Entry 5OJK (X-ray diffraction, 2.55 A resolution); this record covers chains A and B.

# Chain A (and B)
Molecule: Neuroligin-1
From: Homo sapiens
Notes: chain B of this document is another copy of the same molecule, construct and numbering; everything in this record applies to it too
UniProt: Q8N2Q7 (NLGN1_HUMAN), isoform Q8N2Q7-1; numbering as in UniProt; present here: 46-162, 182-635
Amino-acid sequence (585 residues; numbered 43 to 644; 17 numbers in that range are skipped by the numbering (no residue carries them; nothing is unmodelled there); the number before each row is that of its first residue):
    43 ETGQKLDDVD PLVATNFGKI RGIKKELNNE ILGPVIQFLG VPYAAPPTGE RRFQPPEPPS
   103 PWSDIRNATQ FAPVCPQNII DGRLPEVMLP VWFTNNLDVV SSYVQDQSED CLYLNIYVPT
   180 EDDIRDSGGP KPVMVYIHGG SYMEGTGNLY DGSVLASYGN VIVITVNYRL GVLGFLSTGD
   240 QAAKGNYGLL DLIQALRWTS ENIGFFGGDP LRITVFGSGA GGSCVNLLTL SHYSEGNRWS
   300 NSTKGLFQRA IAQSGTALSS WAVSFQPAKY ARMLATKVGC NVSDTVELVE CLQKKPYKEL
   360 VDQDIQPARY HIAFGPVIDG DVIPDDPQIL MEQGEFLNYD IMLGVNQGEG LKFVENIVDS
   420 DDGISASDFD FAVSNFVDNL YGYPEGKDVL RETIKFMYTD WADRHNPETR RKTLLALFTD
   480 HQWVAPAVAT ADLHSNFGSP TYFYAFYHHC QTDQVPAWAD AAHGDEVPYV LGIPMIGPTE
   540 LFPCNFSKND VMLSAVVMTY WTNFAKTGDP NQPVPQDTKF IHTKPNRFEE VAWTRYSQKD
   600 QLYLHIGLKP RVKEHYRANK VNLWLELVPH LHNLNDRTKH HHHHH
Unresolved in the structure: 43-51, 124, 180-186, 444, 573-589, 632-644 (chain B: 43-51, 124, 180-187, 444, 575-589, 631-644)
Differences from the reference sequence: expression tag (43-45, 636-644)
Swiss-Prot annotation at these positions:
  - glycosylation: N109 (N-linked (GlcNAc...) (complex) asparagine)
  - natural variant: P89 (P89L: In AUTS20), T90 (T90I: In AUTS20; uncertain significance)
Disulfides: C117-C153, C339-C350, C509-C543
Covalently attached groups: N-acetylglucosamine (NAG) linked to N109
From the paper describing this entry:
  - post-translational modification sites: N300
  - mutagenesis - N300Q: increased binding to MDGA1-2
  - mutagenesis - N300Q, R450C: unchanged binding to beta-NRX1(+/-4)

# How chain A and chain B interact
Residue-residue contacts - 18 pairs, chain A then chain B:
  V448(A) - V448(B)  hydrophobic
  E451(A) - L626(B)
  F455(A) - N621(B)
  F455(A) - L622(B)
  W460(A) - N621(B)
  W460(A) - E625(B)
  A461(A) - K598(B)
  A461(A) - H614(B)
  R463(A) - E625(B)  salt bridge
  K598(A) - A461(B)
  H614(A) - A461(B)
  N618(A) - F455(B)
  N621(A) - F455(B)
  N621(A) - W460(B)
  L622(A) - F455(B)
  E625(A) - W460(B)
  E625(A) - R463(B)  salt bridge
  L626(A) - F455(B)  hydrophobic
Also at the interface, not in a pair above, chain A (17 interface residues in all): T452, M456, H629, L630
Also at the interface, not in a pair above, chain B (17 interface residues in all): E451, T452, M456, N618, H629, L630

# Summary
Chain A and chain B each contribute 17 residues to their interface; the contacts include 2 salt bridges. The
salt-bridged pair is R463(A)-E625(B). Covalently linked N-acetylglucosamine: at N109(A). The paper reports
that N300Q of chain A increases binding to MDGA1-2; a modification site at N300(A).
Chain A and chain B are both Neuroligin-1 (Homo sapiens); the structure, Crystal structure of the human
neuroligin 1 cholinesterase domain containing spliced sequence B (SSB) (NL1(-A+B)), was determined by X-ray
diffraction, deposited together with 5OJ2 and 5OJ6.
